9BOV - chains A and C of the 12 polymer chains in the assembly; structure by electron microscopy, 3.00 A resolution.

# Chain A
Protein: Molybdopterin oxidoreductase
Organism: Caldicellulosiruptor saccharolyticus
UniProtKB: A4XH60 (A4XH60_CALS8); residue numbers follow UniProt; this construct covers 1-1178
Sequence (1178 residues; numbered 1 to 1178; the number before each row is that of its first residue):
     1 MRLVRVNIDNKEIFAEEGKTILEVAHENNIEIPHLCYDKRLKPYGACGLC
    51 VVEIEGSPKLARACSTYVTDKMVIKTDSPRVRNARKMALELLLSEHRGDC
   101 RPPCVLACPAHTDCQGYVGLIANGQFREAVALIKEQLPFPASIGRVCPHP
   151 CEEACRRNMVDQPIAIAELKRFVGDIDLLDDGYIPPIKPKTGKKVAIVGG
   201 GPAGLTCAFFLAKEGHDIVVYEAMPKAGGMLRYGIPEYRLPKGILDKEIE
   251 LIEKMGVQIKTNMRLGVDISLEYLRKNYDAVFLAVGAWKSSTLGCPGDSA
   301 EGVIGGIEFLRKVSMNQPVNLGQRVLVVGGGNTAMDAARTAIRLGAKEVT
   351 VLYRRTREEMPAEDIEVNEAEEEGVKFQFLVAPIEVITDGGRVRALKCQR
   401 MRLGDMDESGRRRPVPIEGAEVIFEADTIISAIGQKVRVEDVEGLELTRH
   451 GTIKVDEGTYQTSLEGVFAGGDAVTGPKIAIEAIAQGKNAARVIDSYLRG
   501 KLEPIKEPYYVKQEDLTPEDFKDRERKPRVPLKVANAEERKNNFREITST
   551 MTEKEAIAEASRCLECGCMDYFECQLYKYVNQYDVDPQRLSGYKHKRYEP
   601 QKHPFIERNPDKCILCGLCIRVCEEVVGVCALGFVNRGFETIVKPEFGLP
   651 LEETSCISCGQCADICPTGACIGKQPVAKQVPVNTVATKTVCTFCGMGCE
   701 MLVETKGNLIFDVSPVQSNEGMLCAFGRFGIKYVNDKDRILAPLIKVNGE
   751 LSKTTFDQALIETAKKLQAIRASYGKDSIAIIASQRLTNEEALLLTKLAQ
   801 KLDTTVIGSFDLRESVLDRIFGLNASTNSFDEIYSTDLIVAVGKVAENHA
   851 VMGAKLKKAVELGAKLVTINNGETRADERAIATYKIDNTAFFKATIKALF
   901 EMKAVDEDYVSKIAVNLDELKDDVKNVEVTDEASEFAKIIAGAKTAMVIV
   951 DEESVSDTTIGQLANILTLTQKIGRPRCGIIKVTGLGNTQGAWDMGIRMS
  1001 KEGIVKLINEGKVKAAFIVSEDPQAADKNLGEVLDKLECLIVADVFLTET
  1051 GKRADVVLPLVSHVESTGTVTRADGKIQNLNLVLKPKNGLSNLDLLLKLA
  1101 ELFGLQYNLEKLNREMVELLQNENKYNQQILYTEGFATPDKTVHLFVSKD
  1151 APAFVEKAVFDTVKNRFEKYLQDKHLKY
Bound ions: 2Fe-2S cluster Fe: C36, C47, C50, C64; 4Fe-4S cluster Fe site 1: H96, C100, C568, C574; 4Fe-4S cluster Fe site 2: C104, C155, C563, C566; 4Fe-4S cluster Fe site 3: C108, C147, C151, K170; 4Fe-4S cluster Fe site 4: C613, C616, C619, C666; 4Fe-4S cluster Fe site 5: C623, C656, C659, C662; 4Fe-4S cluster Fe site 6: C692, C695, C699, C724
Small-molecule neighbours:
  - FAD (flavin-adenine dinucleotide): V146, C147, P148, V198, G199, G200, G201, P202, A203, G204, Y221, E222, A223, M224, G229, M230, L231, G234, I235, R239, M263, R264, L265, A284, V285, G286, A287, W288, I307, L310, N332, T333, D336, Q435, R438, D441, G471, D472, A473, K478, I479, A480, A483
  - 2Fe-2S cluster (FES): H34, L35, C36, Y37, G45, A46, C47, G48, L49, C50, R62, C64
  - 4Fe-4S cluster (SF4), molecule 1: H96, G98, D99, C100, V511, C568, D570, Y571, C574, L576, Y577, K612, T668, G669
  - 4Fe-4S cluster (SF4), molecule 2: P102, P103, C104, Q115, C155, R156, R157, I164, I166, C563, L564, E565, C566
  - 4Fe-4S cluster (SF4), molecule 3: C108, P109, T112, C114, Y117, L137, I143, C147, H149, P150, C151, I166, A167, K170, I481
  - 4Fe-4S cluster (SF4), molecule 4: I606, C623, V627, V629, A631, L632, L651, C656, I657, S658, C659, G660, Q661, C662
  - 4Fe-4S cluster (SF4), molecule 5: C613, I614, L615, C616, G617, L618, C619, V643, C666, P667, T668, A670, C671
  - 4Fe-4S cluster (SF4), molecule 6: C692, F694, C695, M697, G698, C699, L723, C724, F726, G727, V851

# Chain C
Protein: NADH dehydrogenase (Ubiquinone), 24 kDa subunit
Organism: Caldicellulosiruptor saccharolyticus
UniProtKB: A4XH58 (A4XH58_CALS8); residue numbers follow UniProt; this construct covers 1-176
Sequence (176 residues; row label = number of the first residue in the row):
     1 MYMSCPECENRLASNFKNQKVDLSLLDPVLDEYKGEKSNIIAILQKTQEI
    51 YRFLPLDALNYISEKTGVKKAKIYGIATFYAQFRLKPVGKYVILQCQGTA
   101 CHVNGSEEIKNALCDELNIKPGDTTEDGMFTLEEVACLGCCSLAPVMMIN
   151 GETYGKLTPDKAREIIRRIYEREKNV
Disordered / not traced: 1-21, 89-176

# How chain A and chain C interact
Pairs across the interface (20):
  V629(A) - K69(C)
  C630(A) - K69(C)
  C630(A) - A71(C)
  L632(A) - A71(C)
  G633(A) - A71(C)
  F634(A) - G75(C)
  V635(A) - Y74(C)  hydrophobic
  V635(A) - T78(C)
  N636(A) - T78(C)  hydrogen bond (backbone-side chain)
  R637(A) - F79(C)  hydrogen bond (side chain-backbone)
  R637(A) - Y80(C)
  E646(A) - K70(C)
  E646(A) - A71(C)
  F647(A) - L56(C)  hydrophobic
  F647(A) - L59(C)  hydrophobic
  F647(A) - N60(C)
  F647(A) - S63(C)
  F647(A) - K70(C)
  F647(A) - Y74(C)  hydrophobic
  E878(A) - K69(C)  salt bridge
Other interface residues (no listed pair), chain A (13 interface residues in all): G628, A631
Other interface residues (no listed pair), chain C (14 interface residues in all): I73, A81

# In short
Chain A and chain C form an interface of 13 and 14 residues respectively, with 2 hydrogen bonds and 1 salt
bridge. Among the polar pairs are E878(A)-K69(C), N636(A)-T78(C) and R637(A)-F79(C). Ligands of chain A:
2Fe-2S cluster, 6 copies of 4Fe-4S cluster and flavin-adenine dinucleotide.
Chain A is Molybdopterin oxidoreductase and chain C is NADH dehydrogenase (Ubiquinone), 24 kDa subunit, both
from Caldicellulosiruptor saccharolyticus; the structure, Structure of electron bifurcating Nfn-ABC complexed
with NAD from Caldicellulosiruptor saccharolyticus, was determined by electron microscopy (same publication as
9BP5).
